1PH3 - chains D and A of the 5 polymer chains in the assembly; structure by X-ray diffraction, 2.30 A resolution.

Chain D:
Molecule: 12-nt DNA strand
Sequence (12 nucleotides; numbered 1 to 12; the number before each row is that of its first residue):
     1 GGGGTTTTGG TG

Chain A:
Protein: Telomere-binding protein alpha subunit
From: Sterkiella nova
Reference sequence: P29549 (TEBA_OXYNO); numbering as in UniProt (aligned over 36-495)
Amino-acid sequence (460 residues; numbered 36 to 495; the number before each row is that of its first residue):
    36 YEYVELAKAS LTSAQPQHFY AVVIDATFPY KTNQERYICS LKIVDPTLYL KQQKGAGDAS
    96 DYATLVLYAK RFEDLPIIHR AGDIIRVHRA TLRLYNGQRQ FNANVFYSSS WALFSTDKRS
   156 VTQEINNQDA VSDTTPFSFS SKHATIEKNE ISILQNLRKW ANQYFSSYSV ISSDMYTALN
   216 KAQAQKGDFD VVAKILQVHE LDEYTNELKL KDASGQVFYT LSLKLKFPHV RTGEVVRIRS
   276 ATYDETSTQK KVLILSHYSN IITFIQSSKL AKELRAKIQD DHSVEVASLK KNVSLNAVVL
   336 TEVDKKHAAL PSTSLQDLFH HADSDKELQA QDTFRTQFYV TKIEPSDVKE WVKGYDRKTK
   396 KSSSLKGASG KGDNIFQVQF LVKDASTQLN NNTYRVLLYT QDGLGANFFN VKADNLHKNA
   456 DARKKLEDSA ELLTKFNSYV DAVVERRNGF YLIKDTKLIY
Curated features (UniProtKB/Swiss-Prot):
  - natural variant: Ala311 (A311S: In S version), Asp456 (D456E: In S version)
From the paper describing this entry:
  - binding site for the 12-nt DNA strand (chain D): His114, Lys261

Interface between chain D and chain A:
Contacting residue pairs - 47 pairs, chain D then chain A:
  DG1(D) with Tyr65(A), hydrogen bond to the phosphate; Ile73(A), sugar contact; Ser75(A), hydrogen bond to the phosphate; Val101(A), sugar contact; Tyr103(A), sugar contact; Tyr130(A), stacking on the base; Gln135(A), hydrogen bond to the base
  DG2(D) with Asp60(A), base contact; Ser75(A), hydrogen bond to the phosphate; Lys77(A), hydrogen bond to the base; Asp223(A), hydrogen bond to the base; Phe224(A), base contact; Asp225(A), hydrogen bond to the base; Arg274(A), salt bridge to the phosphate; Ser275(A), base contact
  DG3(D) with Thr62(A), base contact; Tyr65(A), base contact; Asp223(A), hydrogen bond to the base; Arg274(A), hydrogen bond to the base; Ser275(A), base contact; Tyr293(A), stacking on the base
  DG4(D) with Lys66(A), sugar contact; Thr67(A), phosphate contact; Ser291(A), hydrogen bond to the base; His292(A), hydrogen bond to the sugar; Tyr293(A), hydrogen bond to the base
  DT5(D) with Lys66(A), hydrogen bond to the phosphate; Thr67(A), sugar contact; His292(A), stacking on the base
  DT6(D) with Lys66(A), salt bridge to the phosphate
  DT8(D) with Tyr72(A), hydrogen bond to the base
  DG10(D) with Tyr239(A), base contact; Thr240(A), base contact; Leu258(A), sugar contact
  DT11(D) with Phe63(A), base contact; Tyr239(A), phosphate contact; Leu258(A), sugar contact; Leu260(A), base contact; Lys261(A), phosphate contact
  DG12(D) with Phe63(A), sugar contact; Pro64(A), sugar contact; Tyr65(A), phosphate contact; Lys66(A), hydrogen bond to the phosphate; Phe107(A), sugar contact; Leu258(A), phosphate contact; Lys261(A), salt bridge to the phosphate; His292(A), hydrogen bond to the phosphate
Also at the interface, not in a pair above, chain A (34 interface residues in all): Asn68, Ile112, Arg128, Asp237, Arg272

Summary:
10 residues of chain D face 34 of chain A across their interface, with 16 hydrogen bonds, 3 salt bridges and 3
aromatic stacking contacts. Polar contacts include DG1(D)-Gln135(A), DG2(D)-Lys77(A) and DG2(D)-Asp223(A).
From the paper: a binding site for the 12-nt DNA strand (chain D) at His114(A) and Lys261(A).
Here chain D is a 12-nt DNA strand and chain A is Telomere-binding protein alpha subunit (Sterkiella nova).
Entry 1PH3 (Crystal structure of the oxytricha nova telomere end-binding protein complexed with noncognate
ssdna ggggttttggtg) was determined by X-ray diffraction, deposited together with 1PA6, 1PH1, 1PH2, 1PH5, 1PH6,
1PH7 and 3 further entries.
